PDB entry 1Q3R | X-ray diffraction, 2.90 A resolution | chains A and C of the 4 polymer chains in the assembly

# Chain A (and C)
Name: Thermosome alpha subunit
Source organism: Thermococcus sp
Notes: EC 3.6.4.9; chain C of this document is another copy of the same molecule, construct and numbering; everything in this record applies to it too
Reference sequence: O24729 (THSA_PYRKOX); numbering as in UniProt (aligned over 1-548)
Chain sequence (548 residues; row label = number of the first residue in the row):
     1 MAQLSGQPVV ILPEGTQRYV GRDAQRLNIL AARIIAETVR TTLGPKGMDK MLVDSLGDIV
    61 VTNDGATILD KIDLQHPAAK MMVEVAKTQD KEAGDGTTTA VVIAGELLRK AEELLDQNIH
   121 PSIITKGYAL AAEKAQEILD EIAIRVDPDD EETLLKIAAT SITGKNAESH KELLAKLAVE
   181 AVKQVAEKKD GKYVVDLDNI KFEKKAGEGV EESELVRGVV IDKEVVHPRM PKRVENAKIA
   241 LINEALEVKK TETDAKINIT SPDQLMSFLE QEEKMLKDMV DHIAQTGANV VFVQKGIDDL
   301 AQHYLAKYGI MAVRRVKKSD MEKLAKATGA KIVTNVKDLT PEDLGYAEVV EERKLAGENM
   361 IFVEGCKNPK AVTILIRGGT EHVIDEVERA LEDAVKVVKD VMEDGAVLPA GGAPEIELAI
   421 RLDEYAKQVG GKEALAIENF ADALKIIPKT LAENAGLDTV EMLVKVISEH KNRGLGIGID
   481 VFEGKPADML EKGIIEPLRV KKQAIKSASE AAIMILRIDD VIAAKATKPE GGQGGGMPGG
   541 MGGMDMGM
Unresolved in the structure: 1-8, 527-548
Differences from the reference sequence: engineered mutation Thr-125 (Ile in O24729)

# How chain A and chain C interact
Residue-residue contacts - 27 pairs, chain A then chain C:
  Arg-22(A) with Glu-37(C), salt bridge; Arg-40(C)
  Arg-26(A) with Leu-30(C); Arg-33(C); Ile-34(C); Glu-37(C), salt bridge
  Leu-30(A) with Arg-26(C)
  Arg-33(A) with Asp-116(C), salt bridge
  Ile-34(A) with Arg-26(C)
  Glu-37(A) with Arg-22(C), salt bridge; Arg-26(C), salt bridge
  Arg-40(A) with Arg-22(C)
  Arg-109(A) with Asp-116(C), salt bridge
  Glu-113(A) with Glu-113(C)
  Asp-116(A) with Arg-33(C), salt bridge; Lys-449(C)
  Gln-117(A) with Thr-459(C); Val-460(C)
  Asn-118(A) with Lys-449(C); Glu-453(C); Thr-459(C), hydrogen bond
  Lys-449(A) with Asp-116(C); Asn-118(C)
  Glu-453(A) with Asn-118(C)
  Thr-459(A) with Gln-117(C); Asn-118(C)
  Val-460(A) with Gln-117(C)
Other interface residues (no listed pair), chain A (18 interface residues in all): Ile-119, Lys-432
Other interface residues (no listed pair), chain C (17 interface residues in all): Arg-109, Ile-119

# Summary
Chain A and chain C form an interface of 18 and 17 residues respectively; the contacts include 1 hydrogen bond
and 7 salt bridges. Polar contacts include Arg-22(A)/Glu-37(C), Arg-26(A)/Glu-37(C) and Arg-33(A)/Asp-116(C).
Chain A and chain C are both Thermosome alpha subunit (Thermococcus sp); the structure, Crystal structure of
the chaperonin from Thermococcus strain KS-1 (nucleotide-free form of single mutant), was determined by X-ray
diffraction, deposited together with 1Q2V, 1Q3Q and 1Q3S.
